6G1X - chains A and Y of the 3 polymer chains in the assembly; structure by electron microscopy, 3.93 A resolution.

# Chain A
Name: Interferon-induced helicase C domain-containing protein 1
Organism: Mus musculus
Notes: EC 3.6.4.13; engineered mutation(s): Residues 646-663 deleted
Reference sequence: Q8R5F7 (IFIH1_MOUSE); residue numbers follow UniProt; this construct covers 307-643, 662-1020
Amino-acid sequence (696 residues; each row starts with the number of its first residue; note: 18 numbers in that range are skipped by the numbering (no residue carries them; nothing is unmodelled there)):
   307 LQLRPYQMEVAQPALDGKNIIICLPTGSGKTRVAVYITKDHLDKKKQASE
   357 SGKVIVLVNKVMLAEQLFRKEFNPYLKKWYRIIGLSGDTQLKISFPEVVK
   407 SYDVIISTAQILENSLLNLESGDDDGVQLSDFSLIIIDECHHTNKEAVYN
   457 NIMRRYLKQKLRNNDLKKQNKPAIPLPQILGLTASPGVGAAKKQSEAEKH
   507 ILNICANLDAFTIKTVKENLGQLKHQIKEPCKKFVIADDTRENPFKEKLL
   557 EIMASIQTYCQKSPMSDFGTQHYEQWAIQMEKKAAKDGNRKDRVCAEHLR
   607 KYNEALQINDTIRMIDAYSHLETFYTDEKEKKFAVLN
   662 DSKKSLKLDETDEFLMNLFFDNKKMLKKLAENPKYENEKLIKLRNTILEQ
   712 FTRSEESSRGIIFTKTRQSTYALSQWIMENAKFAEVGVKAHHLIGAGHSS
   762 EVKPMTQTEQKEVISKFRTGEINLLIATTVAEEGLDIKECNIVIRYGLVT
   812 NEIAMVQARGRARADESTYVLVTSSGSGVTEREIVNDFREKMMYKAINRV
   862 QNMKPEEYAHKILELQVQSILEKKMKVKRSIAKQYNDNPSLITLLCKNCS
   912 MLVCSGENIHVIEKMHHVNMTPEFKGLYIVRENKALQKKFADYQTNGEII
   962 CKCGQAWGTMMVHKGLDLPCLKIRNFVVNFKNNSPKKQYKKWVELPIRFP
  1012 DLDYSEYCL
Unresolved in the structure: 475-478, 545-548, 662-668, 695-698, 716-717, 743-748, 781-782, 793-794, 838, 946-957, 992-995
Ion coordination: Zn2+: Cys907, Cys910, Cys962
Curated features (UniProtKB/Swiss-Prot):
  - binding site (Zn(2+)): Cys907, Cys910, Cys962, Cys964
  - modified residue: Ser828 (Phosphoserine)
From the paper describing this entry:
  - contacts within the chain: His871-Glu875 (hydrogen bond)
  - binding site for the 15-nt RNA strand: Gln581, His927
  - conformationally variable residues (order/disorder transition): Asn944 to Asp953
  - mutagenesis - T841R/E842R (2.5-fold), M886A, D1014A/Y1015A/E1017A (2.5-fold): decreased signaling
  - mutagenesis - L397A/K398A/I399A, T841R/E842R: unchanged catalytic activity
  - mutagenesis - K498A/K499A/Q500A, K975D/D978A: abolished catalytic activity
  - mutagenesis - D848A/F849A: abolished signaling
  - mutagenesis - E883R/K884A, K885A: unchanged signaling
  - mutagenesis - H871A/E875A, E875A: increased signaling
  - mutagenesis - K498A/K499A/Q500A, K975D/D978A: unchanged binding to Mant-AMPPNP

# Chain Y
Molecule: 15-nt RNA strand
Organism: Pseudomonas phage phi6
Sequence (15 nucleotides; row label = number of the first residue in the row):
     1 CGUCAUGCGCAUGGA

# How chain A and chain Y interact
Pairs across the interface (37):
  Asn365(A) - C8(Y)  hydrogen bond to the sugar
  Asn365(A) - G9(Y)  sugar contact
  Lys366(A) - C8(Y)  phosphate contact
  Lys366(A) - G9(Y)  sugar contact
  Val367(A) - G9(Y)  hydrogen bond to the phosphate
  Ser392(A) - C10(Y)  phosphate contact
  Gly393(A) - C10(Y)  hydrogen bond to the phosphate
  Gly393(A) - A11(Y)  phosphate contact
  Thr414(A) - G9(Y)  phosphate contact
  Gln416(A) - G9(Y)  sugar contact
  Asn420(A) - C10(Y)  hydrogen bond to the sugar
  Glu580(A) - U3(Y)  hydrogen bond to the sugar
  Glu580(A) - C4(Y)  sugar contact
  Gln581(A) - G2(Y)  base contact
  Gln581(A) - U3(Y)  hydrogen bond to the base
  Arg606(A) - A5(Y)  salt bridge to the phosphate
  Lys726(A) - U6(Y)  sugar contact
  Thr727(A) - A5(Y)  sugar contact
  Thr727(A) - U6(Y)  sugar contact
  Arg728(A) - U6(Y)  phosphate contact
  Arg728(A) - G7(Y)  salt bridge to the phosphate
  Ile755(A) - G7(Y)  phosphate contact
  Gly756(A) - G7(Y)  hydrogen bond to the phosphate
  Gly756(A) - C8(Y)  phosphate contact
  Ala757(A) - C8(Y)  hydrogen bond to the phosphate
  Ser761(A) - U6(Y)  phosphate contact
  Thr789(A) - U6(Y)  phosphate contact
  Thr789(A) - G7(Y)  hydrogen bond to the phosphate
  Thr790(A) - U6(Y)  hydrogen bond to the sugar
  Thr790(A) - G7(Y)  sugar contact
  Val791(A) - G7(Y)  sugar contact
  Glu924(A) - U12(Y)  hydrogen bond to the sugar
  Glu924(A) - G13(Y)  sugar contact
  Met926(A) - U12(Y)  sugar contact
  His974(A) - G13(Y)  hydrogen bond to the sugar
  His974(A) - G14(Y)  sugar contact
  Lys1001(A) - U3(Y)  salt bridge to the phosphate
Other interface residues (no listed pair), chain A (29 interface residues in all): Asp394, Ile417, Gly758, Lys975

# Summary
The interface between chain A and chain Y involves 29 residues on one side and 13 on the other; the contacts
include 12 hydrogen bonds and 3 salt bridges. Polar contacts include Gln581(A)-U3(Y), Asn365(A)-C8(Y) and
Asn420(A)-C10(Y). The paper reports a binding site for the 15-nt RNA strand at Gln581(A) and His927(A);
T841R/E842R, M886A and D1014A/Y1015A/E1017A of chain A reduce signaling; 11 substitutions were tested in all.
Chain A is Interferon-induced helicase C domain-containing protein 1 (Mus musculus) and chain Y is a 15-nt RNA
strand (Pseudomonas phage phi6); the structure, CryoEM structure of the MDA5-dsRNA filament with 91-degree
helical twist, was determined by electron microscopy (same publication as 6G19, 6G1S, 6GJZ, 6GKH, 6GKM, 6H61
and 6H66).
